7SJ7 - chains A and E of the 12 polymer chains in the assembly; structure by electron microscopy, 3.80 A resolution.

[Chain A (and E)]
Molecule: Tubulin alpha-1B chain
From: Homo sapiens
Notes: chain E of this document is another copy of the same molecule, construct and numbering; everything in this record applies to it too
UniProt: P68363 (TBA1B_HUMAN); residue numbers follow UniProt; this construct covers 1-37, 43-451
Chain sequence (457 residues; each row starts with the number of its first residue; note: 2 numbers in that range are skipped by the numbering (no residue carries them; nothing is unmodelled there); a row labelled like 37A-37H holds insertion residues (37A, then the next letters in order)):
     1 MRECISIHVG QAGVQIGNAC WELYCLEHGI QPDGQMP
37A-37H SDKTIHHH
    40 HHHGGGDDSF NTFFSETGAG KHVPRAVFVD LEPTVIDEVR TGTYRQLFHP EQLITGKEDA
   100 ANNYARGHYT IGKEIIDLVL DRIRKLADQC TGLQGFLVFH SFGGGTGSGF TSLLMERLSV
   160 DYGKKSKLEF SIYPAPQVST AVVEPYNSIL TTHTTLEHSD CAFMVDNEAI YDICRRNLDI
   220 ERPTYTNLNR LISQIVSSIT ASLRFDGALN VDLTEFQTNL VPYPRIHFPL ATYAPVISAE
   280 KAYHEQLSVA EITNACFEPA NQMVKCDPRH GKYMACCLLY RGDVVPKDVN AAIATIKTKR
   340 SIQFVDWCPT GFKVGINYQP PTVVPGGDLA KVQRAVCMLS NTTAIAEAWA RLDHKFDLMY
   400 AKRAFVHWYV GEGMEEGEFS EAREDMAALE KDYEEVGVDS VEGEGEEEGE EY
Disordered / not traced: 37A-37H, 43-46, 442-451
Differences from the reference sequence: insertion (37F-37H, 40-42)
Metal / ion sites: Mg2+: Glu-71 (together with GTP)
Residues lining bound ligands: GTP (guanosine-5'-triphosphate): Gly-10, Gln-11, Ala-12, Gln-15, Ile-16, Glu-71, Asp-98, Ala-99, Ala-100, Asn-101, Ser-140, Gly-142, Gly-143, Gly-144, Thr-145, Gly-146, Ile-171, Thr-179, Glu-183, Asn-206, Tyr-224, Leu-227, Asn-228, Ile-231
Curated features (UniProtKB/Swiss-Prot):
  - motif: Met-1 to Cys-4 (MREC motif)
  - active site: Glu-254
  - binding site (GTP): Gly-10, Gln-11, Ala-12, Gln-15, Glu-71, Ala-99, Ser-140, Gly-143, Gly-144, Thr-145, Gly-146, Thr-179, Glu-183, Asn-206, Tyr-224, Asn-228, Leu-252
  - binding site (Mg(2+)): Glu-71
  - site: Tyr-451 (Involved in polymerization)
  - modified residue: Lys-37C (N6,N6,N6-trimethyllysine), Ser-48 (Phosphoserine), Ser-232 (Phosphoserine), Tyr-282 (3'-nitrotyrosine), Arg-339 (Omega-N-methylarginine), Ser-439 (Phosphoserine), Glu-443 (5-glutamyl polyglutamate), Glu-445 (5-glutamyl polyglutamate), Tyr-451 (3'-nitrotyrosine)
  - cross-link (Glycyl lysine isopeptide (Lys-Gly)): Lys-326 (interchain with G-Cter in ubiquitin), Lys-370 (interchain with G-Cter in ubiquitin)
  - mutagenesis: Glu-254 (E254A: Abolished GTPase activity; microtubules have an expanded lattice with a negative twist and display high binding to microtubule-end binding proteins such as MAPRE3 ...)
From the paper describing this entry:
  - catalytic residues: Glu-254 (citing earlier work)

[How chain A and chain E interact]
Pairs across the interface - 12 pairs, chain A then chain E:
  Glu-55(A) / Gln-285(E)
  Thr-56(A) / His-283(E)
  Thr-56(A) / Glu-284(E)
  Thr-56(A) / Gln-285(E)
  Lys-60(A) / His-283(E)
  Val-62(A) / His-283(E)
  Gln-85(A) / His-283(E)  hydrogen bond (backbone-side chain)
  Leu-86(A) / His-283(E)
  Phe-87(A) / His-283(E)  hydrogen bond (backbone-side chain)
  His-88(A) / Lys-280(E)
  His-88(A) / His-283(E)
  Pro-89(A) / His-283(E)
Also at the interface, not in a pair above, chain A (12 interface residues in all): Glu-90, Lys-124, Gln-128
Also at the interface, not in a pair above, chain E (6 interface residues in all): Tyr-282, Glu-297

[In short]
Chain A and chain E form an interface of 12 and 6 residues respectively, with 2 hydrogen bonds. Polar contacts
include Gln-85(A)/His-283(E) and Phe-87(A)/His-283(E). Ligands of chain A: GTP. From UniProt: active-site
residue Glu-254(A), 17 GTP-binding residues, Mg2+-binding residue Glu-71(A) and one mutagenesis site on chain
A. From the paper: the catalytic residue Glu-254(A).
Chain A and chain E are both Tubulin alpha-1B chain (Homo sapiens); the structure, Undecorated 13pf wildtype
microtubule from recombinant human tubulin, was determined by electron microscopy, deposited together with
7SJ8, 7SJ9 and 7SJA.
